PDB entry 9E2K | electron microscopy, 3.00 A resolution | chains A and B of the 6 polymer chains in the assembly

Chain A (and B):
Protein: Variediene synthase
Source organism: Aspergillus stellatus
Notes: EC 4.2.3.218, 4.2.3.219, 2.5.1.29, 2.5.1.81; chain B of this document is another copy of the same molecule, construct and numbering; everything in this record applies to it too
Reference sequence: A0A0P0ZD79 (EVVS_EMEVA); residues 21-725 here correspond to UniProt positions 1-705 (UniProt number = residue number - 20)
Amino-acid sequence (725 residues; numbered 1 to 725; the number before each row is that of its first residue):
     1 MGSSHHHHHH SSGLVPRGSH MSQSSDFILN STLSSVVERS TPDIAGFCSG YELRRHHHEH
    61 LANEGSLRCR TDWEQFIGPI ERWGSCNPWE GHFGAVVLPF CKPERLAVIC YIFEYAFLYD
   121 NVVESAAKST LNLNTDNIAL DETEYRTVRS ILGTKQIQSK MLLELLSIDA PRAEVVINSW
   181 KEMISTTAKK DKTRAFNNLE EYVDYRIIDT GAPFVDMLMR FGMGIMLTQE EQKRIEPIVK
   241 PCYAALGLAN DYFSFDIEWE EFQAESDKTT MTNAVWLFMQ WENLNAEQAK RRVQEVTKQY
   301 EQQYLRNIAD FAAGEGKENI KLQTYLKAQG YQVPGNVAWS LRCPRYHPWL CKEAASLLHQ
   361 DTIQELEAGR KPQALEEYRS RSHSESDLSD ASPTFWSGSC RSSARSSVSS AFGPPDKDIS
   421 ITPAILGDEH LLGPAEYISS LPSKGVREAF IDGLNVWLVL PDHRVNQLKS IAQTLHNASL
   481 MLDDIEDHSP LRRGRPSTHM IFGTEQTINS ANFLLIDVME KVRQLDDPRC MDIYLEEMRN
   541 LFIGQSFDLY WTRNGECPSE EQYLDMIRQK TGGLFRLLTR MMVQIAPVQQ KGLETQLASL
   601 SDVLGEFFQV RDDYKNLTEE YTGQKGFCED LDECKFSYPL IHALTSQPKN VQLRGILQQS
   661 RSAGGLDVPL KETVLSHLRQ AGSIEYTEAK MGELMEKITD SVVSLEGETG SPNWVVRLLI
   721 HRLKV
Unresolved in the structure: 1-425, 620-630 (chain B: 1-25, 123-144, 361-424, 452-459, 620-630, 699-725)
Sequence notes: initiating methionine (1); expression tag (2-20)
Curated features (UniProtKB/Swiss-Prot):
  - motif: Asp-120 to Glu-124 (DDXXD 1), Asn-250 to Glu-258 (NSE/DTE), Asp-483 to Asp-487 (DDXXD 2)
  - binding site (Mg(2+)): Asp-120, Asp-483, Asp-487
  - binding site (substrate): Asp-120, Arg-206 to Asp-209, Asn-250, Ser-254 to Glu-258, Arg-345, Tyr-346
  - binding site (isopentenyl diphosphate): Lys-444, Arg-447, His-476, Arg-493
  - binding site (dimethylallyl diphosphate): Arg-492, Lys-570, Thr-571, Gln-609, Asn-616, Lys-625, Lys-635

How chain A and chain B interact:
Residue-residue contacts - 86 pairs, chain A then chain B:
  Leu-426(A) / Ile-543(B)  hydrophobic
  Leu-426(A) / Phe-547(B)  hydrophobic
  Leu-426(A) / Asp-565(B)
  Leu-426(A) / Gln-569(B)
  Gly-427(A) / Phe-547(B)
  Asp-428(A) / Arg-539(B)  salt bridge
  Asp-428(A) / Ile-543(B)
  Asp-428(A) / Phe-547(B)
  Glu-429(A) / Ser-546(B)
  His-430(A) / Ser-546(B)
  His-430(A) / Phe-547(B)
  His-430(A) / Tyr-550(B)
  Leu-431(A) / Phe-542(B)
  Leu-431(A) / Ile-543(B)  hydrophobic
  Asn-455(A) / Leu-152(B)
  Val-456(A) / Leu-152(B)  hydrophobic
  Leu-460(A) / Val-148(B)
  Leu-482(A) / Asn-512(B)
  Glu-486(A) / Glu-505(B)
  Ile-501(A) / Arg-553(B)
  Phe-502(A) / Arg-553(B)
  Gly-503(A) / Arg-553(B)
  Glu-505(A) / Glu-486(B)
  Glu-505(A) / Leu-549(B)
  Gln-506(A) / Ser-546(B)
  Gln-506(A) / Tyr-550(B)
  Ile-508(A) / Leu-482(B)  hydrophobic
  Ile-508(A) / Ile-508(B)  hydrophobic
  Asn-509(A) / Phe-542(B)  hydrogen bond (side chain-backbone)
  Asn-509(A) / Gln-545(B)
  Asn-509(A) / Ser-546(B)
  Asn-512(A) / Leu-482(B)
  Asn-512(A) / Asn-512(B)  hydrogen bond
  Asn-512(A) / Leu-515(B)
  Phe-513(A) / Arg-539(B)
  Phe-513(A) / Phe-542(B)  hydrophobic
  Leu-515(A) / Asn-512(B)
  Leu-515(A) / Ile-516(B)  hydrophobic
  Ile-516(A) / Tyr-534(B)  hydrophobic
  Ile-516(A) / Leu-535(B)  hydrophobic
  Ile-516(A) / Met-538(B)  hydrophobic
  Ile-516(A) / Phe-542(B)  hydrophobic
  Met-519(A) / Met-519(B)  hydrophobic
  Glu-520(A) / Leu-535(B)
  Arg-523(A) / Met-531(B)
  Arg-523(A) / Asp-532(B)  salt bridge
  Pro-528(A) / Arg-523(B)
  Met-531(A) / Arg-523(B)
  Asp-532(A) / Arg-523(B)  salt bridge
  Leu-535(A) / Ile-516(B)
  Arg-539(A) / Asp-428(B)  salt bridge
  Arg-539(A) / Phe-513(B)
  Phe-542(A) / Leu-431(B)
  Phe-542(A) / Asn-509(B)  hydrogen bond (backbone-side chain)
  Phe-542(A) / Asn-512(B)
  Ile-543(A) / Asp-428(B)
  Ile-543(A) / Leu-431(B)  hydrophobic
  Gln-545(A) / Asn-509(B)
  Ser-546(A) / His-430(B)
  Ser-546(A) / Leu-431(B)
  Ser-546(A) / Gln-506(B)
  Ser-546(A) / Asn-509(B)
  Phe-547(A) / Ile-425(B)  hydrophobic
  Phe-547(A) / Gly-427(B)
  Phe-547(A) / Glu-429(B)
  Phe-547(A) / His-430(B)
  Leu-549(A) / Glu-505(B)
  Leu-549(A) / Gln-506(B)
  Tyr-550(A) / His-430(B)
  Tyr-550(A) / Gln-506(B)
  Arg-553(A) / Gly-503(B)
  Asp-565(A) / Ile-425(B)
  Gln-569(A) / Ile-425(B)
  Pro-712(A) / Phe-76(B)  hydrophobic
  Pro-712(A) / Gln-156(B)
  Asn-713(A) / Gln-156(B)
  Trp-714(A) / Phe-76(B)
  Trp-714(A) / Gln-156(B)  hydrogen bond (backbone-side chain)
  Trp-714(A) / Ser-159(B)
  Trp-714(A) / Lys-160(B)
  Arg-717(A) / Leu-163(B)
  Leu-718(A) / Ser-159(B)
  Leu-718(A) / Leu-163(B)  hydrophobic
  His-721(A) / Leu-163(B)
  His-721(A) / Leu-166(B)
  His-721(A) / Ser-167(B)
Other interface residues (no listed pair), chain A (50 interface residues in all): Val-459, Met-538, Glu-633, Val-715
Other interface residues (no listed pair), chain B (53 interface residues in all): Tyr-145, Lys-155, Leu-162, Ile-501, Phe-502, Glu-520, Pro-528, Gly-544, Met-566
From the paper, about this interface:
  - interface residues, chain A: Pro-712(A), Trp-714(A), Leu-718(A), His-721(A)

Overview:
50 residues of chain A and 53 residues of chain B are in contact; the contacts include 4 hydrogen bonds and 4
salt bridges. Polar pairs include Asp-428(A)/Arg-539(B), Arg-523(A)/Asp-532(B) and Asn-509(A)/Phe-542(B). From
the paper: interface residues Pro-712(A), Trp-714(A) and Leu-718(A) among others.
Chain A and chain B are both Variediene synthase (Aspergillus stellatus); the structure, Variediene synthase
with one cyclase (conformation 1), was determined by electron microscopy, deposited together with 9E2H, 9E2I,
9E2J, 9E2L and 9E2M.
